Entry 6YSL (electron microscopy, 3.50 A resolution); this record covers chains A and B of the 7 polymer chains in the assembly.

[Chain A (and B)]
Name: Motility protein B
From: Bacillus subtilis (strain 168)
Notes: chain B of this document is another copy of the same molecule, construct and numbering; everything in this record applies to it too
UniProtKB: P28612 (MOTB_BACSU); residues 1-261 here = UniProt positions 1-261
Amino-acid sequence (261 residues; numbered 1 to 261; the number before each row is that of its first residue):
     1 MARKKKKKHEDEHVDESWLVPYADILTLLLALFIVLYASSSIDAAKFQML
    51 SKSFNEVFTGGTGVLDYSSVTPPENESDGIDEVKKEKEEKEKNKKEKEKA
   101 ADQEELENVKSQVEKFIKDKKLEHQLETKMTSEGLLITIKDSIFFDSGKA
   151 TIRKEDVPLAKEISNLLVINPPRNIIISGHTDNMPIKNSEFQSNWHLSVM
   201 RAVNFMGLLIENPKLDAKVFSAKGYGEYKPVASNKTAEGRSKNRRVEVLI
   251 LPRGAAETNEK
Disordered / not traced: 1-13, 40-261 (chain B: 1-14, 40-261)

[Chain A / chain B interface]
Pairs across the interface - 18 pairs, chain A then chain B:
  Leu19(A) - Leu19(B)  hydrophobic
  Val20(A) - Leu19(B)  hydrophobic
  Tyr22(A) - Thr27(B)
  Ala23(A) - Tyr22(B)  hydrophobic
  Ala23(A) - Leu26(B)
  Leu26(A) - Leu26(B)  hydrophobic
  Leu26(A) - Thr27(B)
  Leu26(A) - Leu30(B)  hydrophobic
  Thr27(A) - Tyr22(B)
  Thr27(A) - Leu26(B)
  Leu30(A) - Leu29(B)
  Leu30(A) - Leu30(B)
  Leu30(A) - Phe33(B)  hydrophobic
  Phe33(A) - Phe33(B)
  Phe33(A) - Tyr37(B)  hydrophobic
  Ile34(A) - Phe33(B)  hydrophobic
  Leu36(A) - Tyr37(B)  hydrophobic
  Tyr37(A) - Leu36(B)
Also at the interface, not in a pair above, chain A (12 interface residues in all): Leu29
Also at the interface, not in a pair above, chain B (10 interface residues in all): Ala23

[In short]
12 residues of chain A face 10 of chain B across their interface.
Both chains are Motility protein B (Bacillus subtilis (strain 168)). Entry 6YSL (Structure of the flagellar
MotAB stator complex from Bacillus subtilis) was determined by electron microscopy together with 6YSF from the
same study.
